8QVE - chain A; structure by X-ray diffraction, 1.70 A resolution.

# Chain A
Protein: Pyranose oxidase
Source organism: Deinococcus aerius
UniProt: A0A2I9D0D5 (A0A2I9D0D5_9DEIO); numbering as in UniProt; present here: 5-353, 357-425, 430-506
Sequence (495 residues; each row starts with the number of its first residue; note: 7 numbers in that range are skipped by the numbering (no residue carries them; nothing is unmodelled there)):
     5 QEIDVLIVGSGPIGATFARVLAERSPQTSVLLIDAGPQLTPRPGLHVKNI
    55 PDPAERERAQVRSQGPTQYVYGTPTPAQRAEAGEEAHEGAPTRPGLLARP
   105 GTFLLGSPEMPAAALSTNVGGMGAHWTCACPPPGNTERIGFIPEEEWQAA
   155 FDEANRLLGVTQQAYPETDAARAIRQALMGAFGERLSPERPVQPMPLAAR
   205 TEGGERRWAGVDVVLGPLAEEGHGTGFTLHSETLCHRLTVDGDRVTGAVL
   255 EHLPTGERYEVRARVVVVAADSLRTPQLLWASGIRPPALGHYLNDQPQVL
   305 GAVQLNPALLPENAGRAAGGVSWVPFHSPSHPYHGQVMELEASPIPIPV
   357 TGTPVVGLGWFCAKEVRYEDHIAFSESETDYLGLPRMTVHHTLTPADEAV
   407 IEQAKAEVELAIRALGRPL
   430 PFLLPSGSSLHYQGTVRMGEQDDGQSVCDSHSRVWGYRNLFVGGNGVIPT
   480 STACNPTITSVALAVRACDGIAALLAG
Ion coordination: Cd2+ site 1: Glu61, Glu449; Cd2+ site 2: Glu85, Glu88; Cd2+ site 3 near Glu371 (its only coordinating residue here)
Residues lining bound ligands: FAD (flavin-adenine dinucleotide): Val12, Gly13, Ser14, Gly15, Pro16, Ile17, Gly18, Ile37, Asp38, Ala39, Gly40, Arg103, Thr106, Ser120, Thr121, Asn122, Gly124, Gly125, Met126, Gly127, His129, Trp130, Thr131, Cys132, Ala133, Thr237, Leu238, Cys239, Ala273, Ala274, Asp275, Arg278, Pro348, Leu390, Leu439, His440, Gly473, Asn474, Asn484, Pro485, Thr486

# In short
Chain A binds flavin-adenine dinucleotide. Glu61 and Glu449 coordinate Cd2+ site 1. Glu85 and Glu88 form the
Cd2+ site 2.
Chain A is Pyranose oxidase (Deinococcus aerius); the structure, C-glucosyl oxidoreductase (DaCGO1) from
Deinococcus aerius, was determined by X-ray diffraction, deposited together with 8QVC, 8QVD and 8UMC.
